Entry 8VQY (electron microscopy, 2.82 A resolution); this record covers chains A and E of the 9 polymer chains in the assembly.

# Chain A
Molecule: Gamma-aminobutyric acid receptor subunit beta-2
Source organism: Homo sapiens
UniProt: P47870 (GBRB2_HUMAN); residues 1-307 here correspond to UniProt positions 25-331 (UniProt number = residue number + 24)
Sequence (364 residues; each row starts with the number of its first residue):
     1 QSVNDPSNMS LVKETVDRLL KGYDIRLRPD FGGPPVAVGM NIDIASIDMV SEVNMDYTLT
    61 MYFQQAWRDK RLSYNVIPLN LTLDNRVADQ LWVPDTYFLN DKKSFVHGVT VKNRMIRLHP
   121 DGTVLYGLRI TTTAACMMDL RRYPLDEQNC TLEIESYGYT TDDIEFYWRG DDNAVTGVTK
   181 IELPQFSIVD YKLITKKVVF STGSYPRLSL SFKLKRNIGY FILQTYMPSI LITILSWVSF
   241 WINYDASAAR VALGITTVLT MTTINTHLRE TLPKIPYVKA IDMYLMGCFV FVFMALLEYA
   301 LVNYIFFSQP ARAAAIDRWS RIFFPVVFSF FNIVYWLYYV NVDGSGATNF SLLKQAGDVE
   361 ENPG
Disordered / not traced: 1-6, 341-364
Construct notes: linker (308-315)
UniProt features mapped onto this chain:
  - binding site (histamine): Tyr97, Ser156, Tyr157, Thr202
  - binding site (4-aminobutanoate): Tyr157, Thr202
  - glycosylation (N-linked (GlcNAc...) asparagine): Asn8, Asn80, Asn149
Disulfide bonds: Cys136-Cys150
Covalently attached groups: N-acetylglucosamine (NAG) linked to Asn80, Asn149
Small-molecule neighbours:
  - A1ADG (2-methyl-3-(2-methylphenyl)quinazolin-4(3H)-one): Thr262, Asn265, Asp282, Leu285, Met286, Phe289
  - gamma-amino-butanoic acid (ABU): Tyr97, Glu155, Ser156, Tyr157, Phe200, Thr202, Tyr205
  - phosphatidylethanolamine (PTY), molecule 1: Pro276, Met286, Val290
  - phosphatidylethanolamine (PTY), molecule 2: Tyr277, Val278, Met283, Met286, Gly287, Val290, Phe291, Phe330, Phe331, Val334, Tyr335, Tyr338, Tyr339
From the paper describing this entry:
  - conformationally variable residues (side-chain flip): Arg269

# Chain E
Molecule: Gamma-aminobutyric acid receptor subunit gamma-2
Source organism: Homo sapiens
UniProt: P18507 (GBRG2_HUMAN); residues 1-322 here correspond to UniProt positions 40-361 (UniProt number = residue number + 39)
Sequence (417 residues; row label = number of the first residue in the row; numbers below 1 keep their minus sign (Trp-36 is residue -36)):
   -36 WSHPQFEKGG GSGGGSGGSS AWSHPQFEKL EVLFQGPQKS DDDYEDYASN KTWVLTPKVP
    24 EGDVTVILNN LLEGYDNKLR PDIGVKPTLI HTDMYVNSIG PVNAINMEYT IDIFFAQTWY
    84 DRRLKFNSTI KVLRLNSNMV GKIWIPDTFF RNSKKADAHW ITTPNRMLRI WNDGRVLYTL
   144 RLTIDAECQL QLHNFPMDEH SCPLEFSSYG YPREEIVYQW KRSSVEVGDT RSWRLYQFSF
   204 VGLRNTTEVV KTTSGDYVVM SVYFDLSRRM GYFTIQTYIP CTLIVVLSWV SFWINKDAVP
   264 ARTSLGITTV LTMTTLSTIA RKSLPKVSYV TAMDLFVSVC FIFVFSALVE YGTLHYFVSS
   324 QPARAAKMDS YARIFFPTAF CLFNLVYWVS YLYLSRGSGA TNFSLLKQAG DVEENPG
Disordered / not traced: -36 to 24, 358-380
Construct notes: expression tag (-36 to 0); linker (323-329)
UniProt features mapped onto this chain:
  - glycosylation (N-linked (GlcNAc...) asparagine): Asn13, Asn90, Asn208
Disulfide bonds: Cys151-Cys165
Covalently attached groups: N-acetylglucosamine (NAG) linked to Asn208
Small-molecule neighbours: A1ADG (2-methyl-3-(2-methylphenyl)quinazolin-4(3H)-one): Tyr58, Asn60, Phe77

# How chain A and chain E interact
Pairs across the interface - 68 pairs, chain A then chain E:
  Asn8(A) - Gly47(E)  hydrogen bond (side chain-backbone)
  Met9(A) - Arg43(E)
  Met9(A) - Ile46(E)  hydrophobic
  Met9(A) - Arg86(E)
  Val12(A) - Leu42(E)  hydrophobic
  Val12(A) - Ile46(E)  hydrophobic
  Lys13(A) - Gly37(E)  hydrogen bond (side chain-backbone)
  Lys13(A) - Leu42(E)
  Leu20(A) - Lys41(E)
  Ser46(A) - Glu150(E)
  Asp48(A) - Lys117(E)
  Tyr62(A) - Phe112(E)
  Tyr62(A) - Arg114(E)
  Tyr62(A) - Tyr172(E)
  Gln64(A) - Thr216(E)  hydrogen bond
  Thr82(A) - Gly173(E)
  Thr82(A) - Tyr174(E)
  Thr82(A) - Glu178(E)  hydrogen bond
  Leu83(A) - Lys41(E)
  Leu83(A) - Tyr174(E)
  Asp84(A) - Asn40(E)
  Asp84(A) - Lys41(E)  hydrogen bond (backbone-backbone)
  Asp84(A) - Tyr174(E)
  Arg86(A) - Asn40(E)
  Arg86(A) - Gly104(E)  hydrogen bond (side chain-backbone)
  Arg86(A) - Ile106(E)
  Val87(A) - Lys41(E)
  His107(A) - Ser116(E)
  His107(A) - Lys117(E)
  Val109(A) - Thr111(E)
  Val109(A) - Phe112(E)
  Val109(A) - Ala119(E)
  Val109(A) - Asp120(E)
  Val109(A) - Ala121(E)
  Val109(A) - Leu145(E)  hydrophobic
  Thr110(A) - Thr111(E)  hydrogen bond (side chain-backbone)
  Thr110(A) - Leu145(E)
  Val111(A) - Asp110(E)
  Asn113(A) - Phe112(E)
  Asn113(A) - Tyr172(E)
  Arg114(A) - Tyr172(E)
  Met115(A) - Tyr172(E)  hydrophobic
  Met115(A) - Gly173(E)
  Met115(A) - Ser217(E)  hydrogen bond
  Arg117(A) - Gly173(E)  hydrogen bond (side chain-backbone)
  Arg117(A) - Pro175(E)
  Arg117(A) - Ser217(E)  hydrogen bond
  Arg117(A) - Tyr220(E)  hydrogen bond
  Gly127(A) - Tyr172(E)
  Leu128(A) - Tyr172(E)  hydrogen bond (backbone-side chain)
  Arg129(A) - Phe113(E)  hydrogen bond (side chain-backbone)
  Arg129(A) - Arg114(E)
  Arg129(A) - Ser116(E)  hydrogen bond (side chain-backbone)
  Arg129(A) - Tyr172(E)  hydrogen bond (backbone-side chain)
  Glu182(A) - Gln152(E)
  Pro184(A) - Lys289(E)
  Gln185(A) - Lys289(E)
  Tyr220(A) - Arg284(E)
  Tyr220(A) - Lys289(E)
  Tyr220(A) - Val290(E)
  Met227(A) - Phe304(E)  hydrophobic
  Leu231(A) - Phe304(E)  hydrophobic
  Leu235(A) - Ile270(E)  hydrophobic
  Leu235(A) - Val273(E)  hydrophobic
  Leu235(A) - Phe308(E)  hydrophobic
  Leu235(A) - Leu311(E)  hydrophobic
  Thr256(A) - Ile270(E)
  Thr256(A) - Leu274(E)
Interface residues without a listed pair, chain A (49 interface residues in all): Val16, Asp17, Met49, Leu79, Asn80, Asn217, Gln224, Pro228, Ile232, Trp241, Ile242, Asn243, Ala248, Ala249, Leu253, His267
Interface residues without a listed pair, chain E (56 interface residues in all): Asp39, Pro44, Asn69, Trp107, Ile108, Pro109, Lys118, Arg129, Leu143, Pro263, Thr266, Thr277, Thr281, Ser291, His318, Tyr319

# In short
Chain A and chain E form an interface of 49 and 56 residues respectively, with 15 hydrogen bonds. Among the
polar pairs are Asn8(A)-Gly47(E), Lys13(A)-Gly37(E) and Gln64(A)-Thr216(E). Chain A binds gamma-amino-butanoic
acid, compound A1ADG and phosphatidylethanolamine. Chain E binds compound A1ADG. N-acetylglucosamine is
covalently linked to Asn80(A) and Asn149(A). The paper reports conformational variability at Arg269(A).
Here chain A is Gamma-aminobutyric acid receptor subunit beta-2 and chain E is Gamma-aminobutyric acid
receptor subunit gamma-2, both from Homo sapiens. Entry 8VQY (Human GABAA receptor alpha1-beta2-gamma2 subtype
in complex with GABA plus methaqualone) was determined by electron microscopy, deposited together with 8VRN.
